PDB entry 7XHB | electron microscopy, 3.33 A resolution | chains Y and E of the 4 polymer chains in the assembly

Chain Y:
Protein: Protein translocase subunit SecY
From: Geobacillus thermodenitrificans NG80-2
Reference sequence: A4IJK8 (A4IJK8_GEOTN); residue numbers follow UniProt; this construct covers 1-430
Sequence (430 residues; numbered 1 to 430; the number before each row is that of its first residue):
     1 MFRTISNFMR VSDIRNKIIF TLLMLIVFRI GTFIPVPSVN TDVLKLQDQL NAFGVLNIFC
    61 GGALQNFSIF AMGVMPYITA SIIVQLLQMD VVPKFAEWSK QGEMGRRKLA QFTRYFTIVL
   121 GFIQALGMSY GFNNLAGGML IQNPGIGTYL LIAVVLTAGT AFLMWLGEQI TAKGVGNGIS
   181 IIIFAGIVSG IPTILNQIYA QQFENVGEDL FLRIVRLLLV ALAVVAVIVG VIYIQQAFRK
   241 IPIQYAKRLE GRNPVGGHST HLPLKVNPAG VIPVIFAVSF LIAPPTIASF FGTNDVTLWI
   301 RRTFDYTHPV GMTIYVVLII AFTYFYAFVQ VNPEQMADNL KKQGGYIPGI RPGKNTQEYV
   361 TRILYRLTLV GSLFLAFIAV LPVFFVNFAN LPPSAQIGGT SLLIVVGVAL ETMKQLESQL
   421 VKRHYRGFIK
Unresolved in the structure: 1, 51-64, 204-211
Construct notes: engineered mutation Cys60 (Gly in A4IJK8)

Chain E:
Protein: Protein translocase subunit SecE
From: Geobacillus thermodenitrificans NG80-2
Reference sequence: A4IJH4 (A4IJH4_GEOTN); residues 1-60 here = UniProt positions 1-60
Sequence (60 residues; numbered 1 to 60; the number before each row is that of its first residue):
     1 MQRVTNFFKE VVRELKKVSW PNRKELVNYT AVVLATVAFF TVFFAVIDLG ISQLIRLVFE
Unresolved in the structure: 1, 60

How chain Y and chain E interact:
Pairs across the interface - 46 pairs, chain Y then chain E:
  Leu22(Y) with Phe43(E), hydrophobic
  Leu25(Y) with Phe40(E), hydrophobic; Phe44(E), hydrophobic
  Ile26(Y) with Phe43(E), hydrophobic; Ile47(E), hydrophobic
  Arg29(Y) with Ile47(E)
  Ile30(Y) with Ile51(E), hydrophobic
  Phe33(Y) with Asp48(E); Ile51(E), hydrophobic
  Phe184(Y) with Phe40(E), hydrophobic
  Ala185(Y) with Phe44(E)
  Val188(Y) with Val37(E), hydrophobic; Phe44(E), hydrophobic
  Ser189(Y) with Phe44(E)
  Ile191(Y) with Thr41(E)
  Pro192(Y) with Thr41(E)
  Ile228(Y) with Val33(E), hydrophobic
  Val229(Y) with Leu26(E), hydrophobic; Thr30(E)
  Ile232(Y) with Leu26(E); Tyr29(E), hydrophobic; Thr30(E)
  Tyr233(Y) with Trp20(E); Pro21(E); Leu26(E), hydrophobic
  Gln236(Y) with Pro21(E)
  Ala237(Y) with Val18(E), hydrophobic; Ser19(E); Trp20(E), hydrophobic
  Phe238(Y) with Val18(E); Ser19(E), hydrogen bond (backbone-backbone)
  Arg239(Y) with Glu14(E), salt bridge; Lys17(E)
  Lys240(Y) with Ser19(E)
  Val266(Y) with Val18(E), hydrophobic
  Arg366(Y) with Glu10(E), salt bridge; Glu14(E); Leu15(E)
  Leu367(Y) with Glu14(E); Val18(E), hydrophobic
  Val370(Y) with Leu15(E), hydrophobic
  Val406(Y) with Val33(E), hydrophobic
  Ala409(Y) with Val33(E), hydrophobic; Thr36(E)
  Met413(Y) with Val32(E), hydrophobic
  Lys414(Y) with Tyr29(E), hydrogen bond
Interface residues without a listed pair, chain Y (37 interface residues in all): Leu195, Val225, Ile234, Ile363, Tyr365, Leu369, Val405, Leu410
Interface residues without a listed pair, chain E (28 interface residues in all): Phe7, Val11, Glu25, Leu34, Phe39, Ala45

Overview:
37 residues of chain Y face 28 of chain E across their interface; the contacts include 2 hydrogen bonds and 2
salt bridges. Polar contacts include Arg239(Y)-Glu14(E), Arg366(Y)-Glu10(E) and Lys414(Y)-Tyr29(E).
Here chain Y is Protein translocase subunit SecY and chain E is Protein translocase subunit SecE, both from
Geobacillus thermodenitrificans NG80-2. Entry 7XHB (Structure of the SecA/SecYE/proOmpA(4Y)-sfGFP complex with
ADP) was determined by electron microscopy (same publication as 7XHA).
